4YG4 - chains A and B of the 4 polymer chains in the assembly; structure by X-ray diffraction, 3.50 A resolution.

# Chain A (and B)
Protein: Antitoxin HipB
Organism: Escherichia coli (strain K12)
Notes: chain B of this document is another copy of the same molecule, construct and numbering; everything in this record applies to it too
UniProtKB: P23873 (HIPB_ECOLI); residues 4-74 here = UniProt positions 4-74
Amino-acid sequence (71 residues; each row starts with the number of its first residue):
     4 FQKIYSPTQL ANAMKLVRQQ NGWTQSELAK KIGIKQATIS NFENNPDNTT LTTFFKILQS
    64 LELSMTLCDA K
Not modelled in the structure: 73-74 (chain B: fully traced)
Curated features (UniProtKB/Swiss-Prot):
  - DNA-binding region: Arg21 to Asn47 (H-T-H motif)

# Chain A / chain B interface
Residue-residue contacts (56; chain A residue first):
  Phe4(A) with Leu70(B); Cys71(B), hydrophobic
  Gln5(A) with Thr69(B), hydrogen bond (backbone-side chain)
  Lys6(A) with Ser67(B)
  Ile7(A) with Ser67(B), hydrogen bond (backbone-side chain); Met68(B), hydrogen bond (backbone-backbone); Leu70(B), hydrophobic
  Tyr8(A) with Phe58(B)
  Ser9(A) with Phe58(B)
  Pro10(A) with Leu54(B), hydrophobic; Thr55(B); Phe58(B)
  Leu13(A) with Phe58(B), hydrophobic; Leu70(B), hydrophobic
  Pro49(A) with Leu54(B)
  Asp50(A) with Thr53(B), hydrogen bond (backbone-side chain); Leu54(B), hydrogen bond (backbone-backbone); Thr55(B), hydrogen bond
  Asn51(A) with Thr53(B), hydrogen bond (backbone-side chain)
  Thr52(A) with Thr53(B); Leu54(B), hydrogen bond (backbone-backbone)
  Thr53(A) with Asp50(B), hydrogen bond (side chain-backbone); Asn51(B); Thr52(B)
  Leu54(A) with Pro49(B); Asp50(B); Thr52(B), hydrogen bond (backbone-backbone)
  Thr55(A) with Asp50(B)
  Phe58(A) with Ile7(B); Tyr8(B); Ser9(B)
  Glu65(A) with Ala73(B)
  Leu66(A) with Cys71(B); Ala73(B)
  Ser67(A) with Lys6(B); Tyr8(B); Leu70(B); Cys71(B), hydrogen bond (backbone-backbone); Asp72(B); Ala73(B)
  Met68(A) with Lys6(B); Ile7(B), hydrogen bond (backbone-backbone); Leu13(B), hydrophobic; Met68(B), hydrophobic; Thr69(B)
  Thr69(A) with Phe4(B); Gln5(B); Lys6(B), hydrogen bond (side chain-backbone); Met68(B); Thr69(B), hydrogen bond (backbone-backbone); Cys71(B)
  Leu70(A) with Phe4(B); Leu61(B), hydrophobic; Leu66(B), hydrophobic; Ser67(B)
  Cys71(A) with Ser67(B), hydrogen bond (backbone-backbone)
Interface residues without a listed pair, chain A (28 interface residues in all): Ala16, Met17, Phe57, Leu61, Asp72
Interface residues without a listed pair, chain B (29 interface residues in all): Pro10, Phe45, Phe57, Gln62, Glu65

# Summary
28 residues of chain A face 29 of chain B across their interface, with 15 hydrogen bonds. Among the polar
pairs are Gln5(A)-Thr69(B), Ile7(A)-Ser67(B) and Asp50(A)-Thr53(B). UniProt lists 2 mutagenesis sites on chain
A.
Both chains are Antitoxin HipB (Escherichia coli (strain K12)). Entry 4YG4 (HipB-O1-O1* complex) was
determined by X-ray diffraction (same publication as 5K98, 4YG1 and 4YG7).
